Entry 2FEQ (X-ray diffraction, 2.44 A resolution); this record covers chains H and D of the 3 polymer chains in the assembly.

Chain H:
Molecule: Thrombin heavy chain
Organism: Homo sapiens
Notes: EC 3.4.21.5
UniProtKB: P00734 (THRB_HUMAN); the construct lacks a stretch of the UniProt sequence and is renumbered around it, so the offset changes along the chain: 16-36 = UniProt 364-384; 37-60 = UniProt 386-409; 61-77 = UniProt 419-435; 78-97 = UniProt 437-456; 7 more segments
Sequence (259 residues; row label = number of the first residue in the row; note: 3 numbers in that range are skipped by the numbering (no residue carries them; nothing is unmodelled there); a row labelled like 60A-60I holds insertion residues (60A, then the next letters in order)):
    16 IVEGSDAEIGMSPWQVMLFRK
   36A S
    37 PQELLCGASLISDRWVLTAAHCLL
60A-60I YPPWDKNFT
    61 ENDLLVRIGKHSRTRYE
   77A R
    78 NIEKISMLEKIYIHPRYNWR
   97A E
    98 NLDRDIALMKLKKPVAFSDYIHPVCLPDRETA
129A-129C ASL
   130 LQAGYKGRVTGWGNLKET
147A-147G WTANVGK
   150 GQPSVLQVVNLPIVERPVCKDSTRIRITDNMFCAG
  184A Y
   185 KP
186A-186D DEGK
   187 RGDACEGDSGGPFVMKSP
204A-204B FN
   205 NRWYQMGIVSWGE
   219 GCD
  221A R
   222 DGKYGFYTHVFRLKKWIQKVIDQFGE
Unresolved in the structure: 147A-147G, 246-247
Cystine bridges: Cys42-Cys58, Cys168-Cys182, Cys191-Cys220
Residues lining bound ligands: 34P (N-(carboxymethyl)-3-cyclohexyl-D-alanyl-N-({4-[(E)-amino(imino)methyl]-1,3-thiazol-2-yl}methyl)-L-prolinamide): His57, Tyr60A, Trp60D, Glu97A, Asn98, Leu99, Ile174, Asp189, Ala190, Cys191, Glu192, Ser195, Val213, Ser214, Trp215, Gly216, Glu217, Gly219, Cys220, Gly226

Chain D:
Molecule: Decapeptide Hirudin Analogue
Organism: Hirudo medicinalis
Sequence (11 residues; numbered 55 to 65; the number before each row is that of its first residue):
    55 XYEPIPEEFAQ
Modified / non-standard residues: SIN (succinic acid) at position 55; Pro60 (4-hydroxyproline; HYP); Phe63 (4-sulfomethyl-l-phenylalanine; SMF); Ala64 (2-amino-3-cyclohexyl-propionic acid; ALC)

Chain H / chain D interface:
Pairs across the interface (23; chain H residue first):
  Phe34(H) - Tyr56(D)  hydrophobic
  Phe34(H) - Ile59(D)  hydrophobic
  Lys36(H) - Ala64(D)
  Gln38(H) - Tyr56(D)
  Gln38(H) - Ile59(D)  hydrogen bond (side chain-backbone)
  Gln38(H) - Ala64(D)
  Leu40(H) - Tyr56(D)
  Arg67(H) - Ile59(D)
  Arg73(H) - SIN_55(D)
  Arg73(H) - Tyr56(D)  hydrogen bond
  Thr74(H) - SIN_55(D)
  Thr74(H) - Tyr56(D)
  Thr74(H) - Glu57(D)  hydrogen bond (backbone-backbone)
  Arg75(H) - Glu57(D)
  Tyr76(H) - Glu57(D)  hydrogen bond (backbone-side chain)
  Tyr76(H) - Pro60(D)
  Tyr76(H) - Phe63(D)
  Glu80(H) - Phe63(D)
  Lys81(H) - Phe63(D)
  Ile82(H) - Ile59(D)  hydrophobic
  Ile82(H) - Phe63(D)
  Met84(H) - Phe63(D)
  Met84(H) - Gln65(D)
Other interface residues (no listed pair), chain H (15 interface residues in all): Glu39, Leu65
Other interface residues (no listed pair), chain D (9 interface residues in all): Pro58

Overview:
15 residues of chain H face 9 of chain D across their interface; the contacts include 4 hydrogen bonds. Polar
pairs include Gln38(H)-Ile59(D), Arg73(H)-Tyr56(D) and Tyr76(H)-Glu57(D). Bound to chain H: compound 34P.
Chain H is Thrombin heavy chain (Homo sapiens) and chain D is Decapeptide Hirudin Analogue (Hirudo
medicinalis); the structure, orally active thrombin inhibitors, was determined by X-ray diffraction together
with 2FES from the same study.
